PDB entry 7RDX | electron microscopy, 3.10 A resolution | chains E and T of the 8 polymer chains in the assembly

[Chain E]
Protein: Helicase
Source organism: Severe acute respiratory syndrome coronavirus 2
Notes: EC 3.6.4.12, 3.6.4.13
UniProt: P0DTD1 (R1AB_SARS2); residues 1-601 here correspond to UniProt positions 5325-5925 (UniProt number = residue number + 5324)
Chain sequence (605 residues; numbered -3 to 601; the number before each row is that of its first residue; numbers below 1 keep their minus sign (Gly-3 is residue -3)):
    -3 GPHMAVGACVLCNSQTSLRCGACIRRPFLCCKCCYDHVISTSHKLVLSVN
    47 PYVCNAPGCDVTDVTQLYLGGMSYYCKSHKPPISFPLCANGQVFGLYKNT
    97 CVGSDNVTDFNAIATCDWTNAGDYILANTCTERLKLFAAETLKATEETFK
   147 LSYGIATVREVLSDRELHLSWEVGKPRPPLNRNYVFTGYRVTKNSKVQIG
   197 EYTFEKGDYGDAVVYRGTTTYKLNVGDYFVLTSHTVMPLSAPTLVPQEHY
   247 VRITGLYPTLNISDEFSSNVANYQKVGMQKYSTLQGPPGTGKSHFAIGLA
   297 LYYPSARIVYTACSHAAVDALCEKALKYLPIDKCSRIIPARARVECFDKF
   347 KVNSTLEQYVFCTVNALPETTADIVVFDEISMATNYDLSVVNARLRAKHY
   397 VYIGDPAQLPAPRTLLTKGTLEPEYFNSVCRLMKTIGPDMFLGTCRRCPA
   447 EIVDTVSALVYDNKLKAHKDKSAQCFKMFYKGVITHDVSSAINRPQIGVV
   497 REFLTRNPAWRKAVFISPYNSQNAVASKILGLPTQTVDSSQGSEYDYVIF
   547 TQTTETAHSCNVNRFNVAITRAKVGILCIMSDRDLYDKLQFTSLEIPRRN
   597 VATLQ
Not modelled in the structure: -3 to 0, 591-601
Construct notes: expression tag (-3 to 0)
Ion coordination: Zn2+ site 1: Cys5, Cys8, Cys26, Cys29; Zn2+ site 2: Cys16, Cys19, His33, His39; Zn2+ site 3: Cys50, Cys55, Cys72, His75; Mg2+: Ser289 (together with ADP)
Residues lining bound ligands:
  - chapso (1N7): Val45, Asn46, Leu65, Gly67, Met68, Tyr70, Phe81, Phe90, Leu92, Lys94
  - ADP (adenosine-5'-diphosphate): Glu261, Pro283, Pro284, Gly285, Thr286, Gly287, Lys288, Ser289, His290, Lys320, Arg442, Arg443, Gly538, Glu540, Arg567
  - aluminium fluoride (AF3): Pro284, Gly285, Lys288, Ser289, Asp374, Glu375, Gln404, Arg443, Gly538, Arg567
UniProt features mapped onto this chain:
  - binding site (Zn(2+)): Cys5, Cys8, Cys16, Cys19, Cys26, Cys29, His33, His39, Cys50, Cys55, Cys72, His75
  - binding site (a ribonucleoside 5'-triphosphate): Gly282 to Ser289
  - site: Gln601 (Cleavage)

[Chain T]
Molecule: Template RNA
Sequence (55 nucleotides; each row starts with the number of its first residue):
     1 CUAUCCCCAUGUGAUUUUAAUAGCUUCUUAGGAGAAUGACGUAGCAUGCU
    51 ACGCG
Not modelled in the structure: 1-8, 55

[Chain E / chain T interface]
Contacting residue pairs - 15 pairs, chain E then chain T:
  Pro175(E) with A9(T), phosphate contact
  Leu176(E) with U12(T), phosphate contact
  Asn177(E) with U10(T), phosphate contact; U12(T), hydrogen bond to the phosphate
  Arg178(E) with G11(T), sugar contact; U12(T), phosphate contact
  Asn179(E) with U10(T), phosphate contact; G11(T), phosphate contact
  Tyr180(E) with A9(T), hydrogen bond to the phosphate; U10(T), phosphate contact
  Met233(E) with U10(T), hydrogen bond to the sugar
  Arg337(E) with A9(T), salt bridge to the phosphate
  Asn361(E) with A9(T), base contact; U10(T), base contact
  Tyr382(E) with U10(T), base contact
Other interface residues (no listed pair), chain E (16 interface residues in all): Lys139, Glu143, Arg212, Thr231, Val386, Arg390
Other interface residues (no listed pair), chain T (5 interface residues in all): G13

[Summary]
The interface between chain E and chain T involves 16 residues on one side and 5 on the other; the contacts
include 3 hydrogen bonds and 1 salt bridge. Among the polar pairs are Met233(E)-U10(T), Asn177(E)-U12(T) and
Tyr180(E)-A9(T).
Here chain E is Helicase (Severe acute respiratory syndrome coronavirus 2) and chain T is Template RNA. Entry
7RDX (SARS-CoV-2 replication-transcription complex bound to nsp13 helicase - nsp13(2)-RTC - open class) was
determined by electron microscopy together with 7RDY, 7RDZ, 7RE0, 7RE1, 7RE2 and 7RE3 from the same study.
